2Y7M - chain A; structure by X-ray diffraction, 1.98 A resolution.

Chain A:
Molecule: Agglutinin-like ALS9 protein
From: Candida albicans
Notes: fragment: n-terminal, residues 18-328
UniProt: Q5A8T1 (Q5A8T1_CANAL); residues 2-312 here correspond to UniProt positions 18-328 (UniProt number = residue number + 16)
Sequence (312 residues; row label = number of the first residue in the row):
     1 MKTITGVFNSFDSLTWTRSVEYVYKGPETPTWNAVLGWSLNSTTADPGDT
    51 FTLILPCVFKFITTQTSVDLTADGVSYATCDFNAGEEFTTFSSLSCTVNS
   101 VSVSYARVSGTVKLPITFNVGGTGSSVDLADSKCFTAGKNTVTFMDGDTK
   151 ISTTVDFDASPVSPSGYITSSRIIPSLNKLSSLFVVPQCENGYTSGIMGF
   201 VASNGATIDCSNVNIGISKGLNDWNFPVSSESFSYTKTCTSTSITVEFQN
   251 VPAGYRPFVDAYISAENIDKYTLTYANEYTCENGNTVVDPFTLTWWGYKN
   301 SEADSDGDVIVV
Unresolved in the structure: 301-312
Disulfides: Cys57-Cys134, Cys80-Cys96, Cys189-Cys281, Cys210-Cys239
Sequence notes: expression tag (1); conflict Thr52 (Asn68 in Q5A8T1), Val213 (Ile229 in Q5A8T1)

Overview:
Chain A is Agglutinin-like ALS9 protein (Candida albicans); the structure, Structure of N-terminal domain of
Candida albicans als9-2 (Pt derivative), was determined by X-ray diffraction, deposited together with 2Y7L,
2Y7N, 2Y7O and 2YLH.
